2BPF - chains P and A of the 3 polymer chains in the assembly; structure by X-ray diffraction, 2.90 A resolution.

== Chain P ==
Molecule: 7-nt DNA strand
Sequence (7 nucleotides; each row starts with the number of its first residue):
     1 CGGCGCC

== Chain A ==
Molecule: Protein (DNA polymerase beta (e.c.2.7.7.7))
Source organism: Rattus norvegicus
UniProt: P06766 (DPOB_RAT); residues 2-335 here correspond to UniProt positions 1-334 (UniProt number = residue number - 1)
Chain sequence (335 residues; each row starts with the number of its first residue):
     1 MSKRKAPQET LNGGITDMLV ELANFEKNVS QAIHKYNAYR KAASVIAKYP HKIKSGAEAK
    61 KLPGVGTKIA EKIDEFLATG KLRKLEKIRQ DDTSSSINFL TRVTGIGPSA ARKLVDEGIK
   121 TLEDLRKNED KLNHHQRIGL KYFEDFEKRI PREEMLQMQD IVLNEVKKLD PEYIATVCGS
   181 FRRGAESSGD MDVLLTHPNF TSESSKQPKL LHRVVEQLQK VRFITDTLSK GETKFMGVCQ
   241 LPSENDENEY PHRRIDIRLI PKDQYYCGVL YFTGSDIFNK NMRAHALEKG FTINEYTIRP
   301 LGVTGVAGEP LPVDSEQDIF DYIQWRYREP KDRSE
Unresolved in the structure: 1-8, 246-248
Bound ions: Mg2+ site 1: Asp190, Asp192 (together with 2',3'-dideoxycytidine 5'-triphosphate)
Residues lining bound ligands: 2',3'-dideoxycytidine 5'-triphosphate: Arg149, Gly179, Ser180, Arg183, Ser188, Gly189, Asp190, Asp192, Tyr271, Phe272, Thr273, Gly274, Ser275, Asp276, Asn279
Curated features (UniProtKB/Swiss-Prot):
  - binding site (K(+)): Lys61
  - binding site (Na(+)): Lys61

== Interface between chain P and chain A ==
Residue-residue contacts (16):
  DC4(P) - Ser109(A)  phosphate contact
  DG5(P) - Gly105(A)  sugar contact
  DG5(P) - Gly107(A)  hydrogen bond to the phosphate
  DG5(P) - Pro108(A)  phosphate contact
  DG5(P) - Ser109(A)  hydrogen bond to the phosphate
  DG5(P) - Ala110(A)  hydrogen bond to the phosphate
  DG5(P) - Lys234(A)  base contact
  DC6(P) - Thr104(A)  phosphate contact
  DC6(P) - Gly105(A)  hydrogen bond to the phosphate
  DC6(P) - Lys234(A)  base contact
  DC6(P) - Met236(A)  phosphate contact
  DC7(P) - Lys234(A)  sugar contact
  DC7(P) - Met236(A)  sugar contact
  DC7(P) - Arg254(A)  salt bridge to the phosphate
  DC7(P) - Asp256(A)  sugar contact
  DC7(P) - Tyr271(A)  hydrogen bond to the base
Other interface residues (no listed pair), chain A (16 interface residues in all): Val103, Ile106, His135, Asp190, Phe272

== In short ==
Chain P and chain A form an interface of 4 and 16 residues respectively, with 5 hydrogen bonds and 1 salt
bridge. Polar pairs include DC7(P)-Tyr271(A), DG5(P)-Gly107(A) and DG5(P)-Ser109(A). Ligands of chain A:
2',3'-dideoxycytidine 5'-triphosphate.
Chain P is a 7-nt DNA strand and chain A is Protein (DNA polymerase beta (e.c.2.7.7.7)) (Rattus norvegicus);
the structure, Structures of ternary complexes of rat DNA polymerase beta, a DNA template-primer, and ddctp,
was determined by X-ray diffraction (same publication as 2BPG).
